PDB entry 3CPB | X-ray diffraction, 2.70 A resolution | chain A

[Chain A]
Protein: Vascular endothelial growth factor receptor 2
Source organism: Homo sapiens
Notes: EC 2.7.10.1; fragment: protein kinase domain, residues 940-989 deleted
UniProtKB: P35968 (VGFR2_HUMAN); residue numbers follow UniProt; this construct covers 815-939, 990-1171
Sequence (314 residues; row label = number of the first residue in the row; note: 50 numbers in that range are skipped by the numbering (no residue carries them; nothing is unmodelled there)):
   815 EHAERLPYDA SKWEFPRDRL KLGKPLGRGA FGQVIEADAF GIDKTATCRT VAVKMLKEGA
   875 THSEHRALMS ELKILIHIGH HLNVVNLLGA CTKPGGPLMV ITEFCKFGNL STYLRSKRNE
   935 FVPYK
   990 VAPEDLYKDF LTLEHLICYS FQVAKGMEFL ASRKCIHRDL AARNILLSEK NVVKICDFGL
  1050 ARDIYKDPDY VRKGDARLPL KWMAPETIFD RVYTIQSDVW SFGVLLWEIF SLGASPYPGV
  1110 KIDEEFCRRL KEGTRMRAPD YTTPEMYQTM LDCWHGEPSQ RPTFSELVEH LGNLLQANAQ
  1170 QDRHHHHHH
Not modelled in the structure: 815-818, 841-846, 1048-1066
Differences from the reference sequence: engineered mutation Ala-817 (Cys in P35968), Thr-916 (Val in P35968), Val-990 (Glu in P35968); expression tag (1172-1178)
Modified residues: Tyr-1054 (O-phosphotyrosine; PTR); Tyr-1059 (O-phosphotyrosine; PTR)
Residues lining bound ligands: C92 (N'-(6-aminopyridin-3-yl)-N-(2-cyclopentylethyl)-4-methyl-benzene-1,3-dicarboxamide): Leu-840, Val-848, Ala-866, Val-867, Lys-868, Glu-885, Ile-888, Leu-889, Ile-892, Val-898, Val-899, Val-914, Thr-916, Glu-917, Phe-918, Cys-919, Gly-922, Leu-1019, Leu-1035, Ile-1044, Cys-1045, Asp-1046, Phe-1047
UniProt features mapped onto this chain:
  - binding site (ATP): Leu-840 to Val-848, Lys-868
  - natural variant: Val-848 (V848E: Strongly reduced autophosphorylation and kinase activity), Gly-873 (G873R: In a colorectal cancer sample), Pro-1147 (P1147S: In HCI)
  - mutagenesis: Lys-868 (K868M: Loss of enzyme activity), Tyr-996 (Y996F: Strongly reduced autophosphorylation. Reduces phosphorylation of PLCG1), Cys-1045 (C1045A: Significantly higher kinase activity), Tyr-1054 (Y1054F: Strongly reduced autophosphorylation. Abolishes phosphorylation of downstream signaling proteins; when associated with F-1059), Tyr-1059 (Y1059F: Strongly reduced autophosphorylation. Abolishes phosphorylation of downstream signaling proteins; when associated with F-1054)
  - active site: Asp-1028 (Proton acceptor)
  - modified residue (Phosphotyrosine): Tyr-996, Tyr-1054, Tyr-1059

[In short]
Ligands of chain A: compound C92. Curated annotation (UniProt) lists 10 ATP-binding residues, 5 mutagenesis
sites and active-site residue Asp-1028.
Chain A is Vascular endothelial growth factor receptor 2 (Homo sapiens); the structure, Crystal structure of
the VEGFR2 kinase domain in complex with a bisamide inhibitor, was determined by X-ray diffraction together
with 3CP9 and 3CPC from the same study.
